Entry 7KZT (electron microscopy, 4.20 A resolution (low resolution: residue-level contacts below are approximate; hydrogen-bond / salt-bridge calls are withheld)); this record covers chains A and S of the 19 polymer chains in the assembly.

[Chain A (and S)]
Molecule: Fanconi anemia group A protein
Source organism: Homo sapiens
Notes: chain S of this document is another copy of the same molecule, construct and numbering; everything in this record applies to it too
UniProtKB: O15360 (FANCA_HUMAN); residues 1-1455 here = UniProt positions 1-1455
Sequence (1477 residues; each row starts with the number of its first residue):
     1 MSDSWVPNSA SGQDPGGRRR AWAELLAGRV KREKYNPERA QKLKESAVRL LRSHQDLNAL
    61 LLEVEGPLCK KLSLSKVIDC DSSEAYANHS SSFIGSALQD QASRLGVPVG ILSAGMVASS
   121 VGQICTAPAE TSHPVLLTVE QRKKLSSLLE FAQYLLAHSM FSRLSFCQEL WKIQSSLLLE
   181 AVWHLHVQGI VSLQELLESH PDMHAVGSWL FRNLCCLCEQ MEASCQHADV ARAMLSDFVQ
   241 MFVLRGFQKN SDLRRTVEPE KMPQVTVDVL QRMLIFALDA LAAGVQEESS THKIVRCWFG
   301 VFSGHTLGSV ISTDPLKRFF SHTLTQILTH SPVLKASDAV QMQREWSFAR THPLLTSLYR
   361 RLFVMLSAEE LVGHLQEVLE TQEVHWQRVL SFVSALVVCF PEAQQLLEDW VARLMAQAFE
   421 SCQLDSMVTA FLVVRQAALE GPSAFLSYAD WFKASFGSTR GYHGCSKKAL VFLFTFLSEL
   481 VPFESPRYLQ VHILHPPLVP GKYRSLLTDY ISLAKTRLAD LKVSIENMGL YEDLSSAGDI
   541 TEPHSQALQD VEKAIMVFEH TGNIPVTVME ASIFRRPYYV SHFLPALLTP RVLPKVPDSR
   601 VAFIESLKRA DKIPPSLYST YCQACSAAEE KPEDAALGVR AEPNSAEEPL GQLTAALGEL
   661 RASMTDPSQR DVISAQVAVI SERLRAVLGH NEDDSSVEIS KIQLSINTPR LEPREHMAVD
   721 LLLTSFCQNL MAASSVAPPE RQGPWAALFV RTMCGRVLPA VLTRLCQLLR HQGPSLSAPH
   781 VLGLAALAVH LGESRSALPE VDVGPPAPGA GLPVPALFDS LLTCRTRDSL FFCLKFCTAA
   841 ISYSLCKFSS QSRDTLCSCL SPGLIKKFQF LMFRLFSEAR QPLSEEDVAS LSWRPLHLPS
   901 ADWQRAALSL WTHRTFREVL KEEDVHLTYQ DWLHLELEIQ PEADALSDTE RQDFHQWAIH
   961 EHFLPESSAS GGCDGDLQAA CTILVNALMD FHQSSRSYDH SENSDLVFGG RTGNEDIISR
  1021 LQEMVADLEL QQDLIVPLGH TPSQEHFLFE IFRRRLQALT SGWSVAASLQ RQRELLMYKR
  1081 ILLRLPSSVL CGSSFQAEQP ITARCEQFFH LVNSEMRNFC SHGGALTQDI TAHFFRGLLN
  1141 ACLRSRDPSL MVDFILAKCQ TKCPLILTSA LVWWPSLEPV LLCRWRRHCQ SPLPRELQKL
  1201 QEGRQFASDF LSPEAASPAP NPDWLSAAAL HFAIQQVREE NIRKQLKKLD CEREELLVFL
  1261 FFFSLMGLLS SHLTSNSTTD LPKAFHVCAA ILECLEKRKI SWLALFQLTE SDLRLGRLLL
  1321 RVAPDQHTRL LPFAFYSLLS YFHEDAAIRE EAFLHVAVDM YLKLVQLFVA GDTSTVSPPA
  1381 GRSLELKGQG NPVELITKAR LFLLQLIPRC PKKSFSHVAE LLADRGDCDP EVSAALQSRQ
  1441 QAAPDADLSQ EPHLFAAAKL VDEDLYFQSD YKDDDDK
Disordered / not traced: 1-18, 68-76, 129-133, 249-261, 440-445, 498-502, 525-647, 691-711, 804-812, 884-896, 997-1011, 1035-1042, 1379-1390, 1444-1477 (chain S: 1-18, 64-90, 126-138, 247-264, 440-445, 498-502, 525-541, 628-647, 691-708, 806-812, 883-896, 1034-1042, 1370-1390, 1444-1477)
Construct notes: expression tag (1456-1477)
Curated features (UniProtKB/Swiss-Prot):
  - motif: R18 to K34 (Nuclear localization signal)
  - modified residue: S1449 (Phosphoserine)
From the paper describing this entry:
  - disease-associated variants - R951W: abolished growth in response to mitomycin C (MMC) (citing earlier work)
  - disease-associated variants - R951W: abolished catalytic activity on FANCD2 ubiquitination (citing earlier work)
  - disease-associated variants - L845P, E936G, R1055L, R1055W: decreased growth in response to MMC (citing earlier work)

[How chain A and chain S interact]
Residue-residue contacts (51; chain A residue first):
  R827(A) - P597(S)
  R827(A) - D598(S)
  D828(A) - V596(S)
  P941(A) - P941(S)
  E942(A) - P941(S)
  E942(A) - E942(S)
  D948(A) - E1015(S)
  D948(A) - R1080(S)
  Q952(A) - R1084(S)
  Q956(A) - R1136(S)
  L977(A) - R1187(S)
  R996(A) - D948(S)
  T1012(A) - S947(S)
  T1012(A) - D948(S)
  T1012(A) - R951(S)
  N1014(A) - D948(S)
  E1015(A) - D948(S)
  E1015(A) - Q952(S)
  Q1022(A) - Q1022(S)
  D1027(A) - R1184(S)
  D1027(A) - R1187(S)
  Q1031(A) - R1187(S)
  Q1031(A) - H1188(S)
  L1034(A) - H1188(S)
  R1080(A) - Q952(S)
  L1083(A) - Q956(S)
  R1084(A) - Q952(S)
  R1084(A) - R1020(S)
  S1087(A) - D1027(S)
  Q1128(A) - H960(S)
  D1129(A) - Q956(S)
  R1136(A) - H960(S)
  R1136(A) - E1023(S)
  R1136(A) - D1027(S)
  N1140(A) - D1027(S)
  N1140(A) - L1030(S)
  N1140(A) - Q1031(S)
  R1144(A) - D1033(S)
  R1144(A) - R1144(S)
  P1175(A) - L964(S)
  S1176(A) - L964(S)
  C1183(A) - D976(S)
  R1184(A) - L977(S)
  R1184(A) - D1027(S)
  R1184(A) - Q1031(S)
  R1187(A) - Q978(S)
  R1187(A) - L1028(S)
  R1187(A) - Q1031(S)
  R1187(A) - Q1032(S)
  H1188(A) - Q1031(S)
  H1188(A) - Q1032(S)
Also at the interface, not in a pair above, chain A (39 interface residues in all): H897, T949, S1019, L1028, L1030, D1033, S1088, V1180
Also at the interface, not in a pair above, chain S (41 interface residues in all): E605, R609, T949, W957, F963, G975, S1019, D1129, N1140

[In short]
39 residues of chain A face 41 of chain S across their interface. From the paper: L845P, E936G and R1055L of
chain A, among others, reduce growth in response to MMC; R951W of chain A abolishes growth in response to
mitomycin C (MMC).
Both chains are Fanconi anemia group A protein (Homo sapiens). Entry 7KZT (Structure of the human fanconi
anaemia Core-UBE2T-ID-DNA complex in intermediate state) was determined by electron microscopy together with
7KZP, 7KZQ, 7KZR, 7KZS and 7KZV from the same study.
